PDB entry 6LA2 | X-ray diffraction, 3.89 A resolution | chains i and d of the 38 polymer chains in the assembly

# Chain i
Molecule: Histone H3.1
Organism: Homo sapiens
UniProtKB: P68431 (H31_HUMAN); residues 0-135 here correspond to UniProt positions 1-136 (UniProt number = residue number + 1)
Chain sequence (136 residues; numbered 0 to 135; the number before each row is that of its first residue; numbering starts at 0):
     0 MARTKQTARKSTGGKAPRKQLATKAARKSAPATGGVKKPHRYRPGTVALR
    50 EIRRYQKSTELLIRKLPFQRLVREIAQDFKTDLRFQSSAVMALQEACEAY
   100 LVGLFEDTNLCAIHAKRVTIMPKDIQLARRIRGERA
Not modelled in the structure: 0-35
Curated features (UniProtKB/Swiss-Prot):
  - modified residue: Arg2 (Asymmetric dimethylarginine), Thr3 (Phosphothreonine), Lys4 (Allysine), Gln5 (5-glutamyl dopamine), Thr6 (Phosphothreonine), Arg8 (Citrulline), Lys9 (N6,N6,N6-trimethyllysine), Ser10 (ADP-ribosylserine), Thr11 (Phosphothreonine), Lys14 (N6-(2-hydroxyisobutyryl)lysine), Arg17 (Asymmetric dimethylarginine), Lys18 (N6-(2-hydroxyisobutyryl)lysine), Lys23 (N6-(2-hydroxyisobutyryl)lysine), Arg26 (Citrulline), Lys27 (N6,N6,N6-trimethyllysine), Ser28 (ADP-ribosylserine), Lys36 (N6,N6,N6-trimethyllysine), Lys37 (N6-methyllysine), Tyr41 (Phosphotyrosine), Lys56 (N6,N6,N6-trimethyllysine) and 8 more in UniProt
  - lipidation: Lys18 (N6-decanoyllysine)

# Chain d
Molecule: 343-nt DNA strand
Organism: other sequences
Sequence (343 nucleotides; row label = number of the first residue in the row):
     1 CGCTGTTTTTTTTCATGTGCCGGTCTCACACGTGCCTGGAGACTAGTAAG
    51 CGCTTCTAGTGGCGGTTAAAACGCGGTAGACAGCGCGTACGTGCGTTTAA
   101 GCGGTGCTAGAGCTGTCTACGACCAATTGAGCGGCCTCGGCACCGGGATG
   151 CGTTTTTTTTTTCATACTCGAGCATGCTTTTTTTTTTCATGTGCCGGTCT
   201 CACACGTGCCTGGAGACTAGTAAGCGCTTCTAGTGGCGGTTAAAACGCGG
   251 TAGACAGCGCGTACGTGCGTTTAAGCGGTGCTAGAGCTGTCTACGACCAA
   301 TTGAGCGGCCTCGGCACCGGGATGCGTTTTTTTTCAGCGGTAC

# Interface between chain i and chain d
Pairs across the interface (28):
  His39(i) with DT190(d), sugar contact
  Arg40(i) with DG265(d), base contact; DT266(d), base contact; DG267(d), hydrogen bond to the sugar
  Tyr41(i) with DT190(d), sugar contact; DG191(d), sugar contact; DT266(d), phosphate contact; DG267(d), hydrogen bond to the phosphate
  Arg42(i) with DT266(d), phosphate contact
  Pro43(i) with DG265(d), phosphate contact; DT266(d), sugar contact
  Gly44(i) with DG265(d), hydrogen bond to the phosphate; DT266(d), hydrogen bond to the phosphate
  Thr45(i) with DT266(d), hydrogen bond to the phosphate
  Val46(i) with DT266(d), hydrogen bond to the phosphate; DG267(d), phosphate contact
  Ala47(i) with DT266(d), hydrogen bond to the phosphate
  Arg49(i) with DG191(d), hydrogen bond to the phosphate; DT192(d), salt bridge to the phosphate
  Lys56(i) with DG193(d), salt bridge to the phosphate
  Arg63(i) with DA274(d), hydrogen bond to the sugar; DG275(d), phosphate contact
  Lys64(i) with DG275(d), hydrogen bond to the phosphate
  Leu65(i) with DG275(d), hydrogen bond to the phosphate
  Pro66(i) with DA274(d), sugar contact
  Arg69(i) with DA274(d), salt bridge to the phosphate
  Arg83(i) with DA283(d), sugar contact; DG284(d), salt bridge to the phosphate
Other interface residues (no listed pair), chain i (21 interface residues in all): Glu50, Asp81, Lys115, Thr118
Other interface residues (no listed pair), chain d (15 interface residues in all): DA189, DC255, DC264, DA273

# In short
21 residues of chain i and 15 residues of chain d are in contact, with 11 hydrogen bonds and 4 salt bridges.
Polar contacts include Arg40(i)-DG267(d), Arg63(i)-DA274(d) and Tyr41(i)-DG267(d).
Here chain i is Histone H3.1 (Homo sapiens) and chain d is a 343-nt DNA strand (other sequences). Entry 6LA2
(343 bp di-nucleosome harboring cohesive DNA termini assembled with linker histone H1.0) was determined by
X-ray diffraction (same publication as 7COW, 6LER, 6L9Z and 6LAB).
